PDB entry 8AV2 | X-ray diffraction, 1.75 A resolution | chains A and C

[Chain A]
Molecule: Leptin receptor
Source organism: Mus musculus
UniProt: P48356 (LEPR_MOUSE); numbering as in UniProt (aligned over 633-827)
Sequence (198 residues; row label = number of the first residue in the row):
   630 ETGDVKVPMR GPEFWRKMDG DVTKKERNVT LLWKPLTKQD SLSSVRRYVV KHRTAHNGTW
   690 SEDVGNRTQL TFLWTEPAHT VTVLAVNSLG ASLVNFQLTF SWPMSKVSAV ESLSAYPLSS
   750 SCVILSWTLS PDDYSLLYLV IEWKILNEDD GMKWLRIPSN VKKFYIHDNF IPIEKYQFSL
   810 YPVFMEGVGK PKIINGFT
Not modelled in the structure: 630-635
Construct notes: expression tag (630-632); engineered mutation Gln668 (Asn in P48356), Gln698 (Asn in P48356), Gln726 (Asn in P48356); conflict Ser672 (Cys in P48356)
Modified / non-standard residues: Cys751 (S-hydroxycysteine; CSO)
UniProt features mapped onto this chain:
  - glycosylation (N-linked (GlcNAc...) asparagine): Asn657, Asn686, Asn695
  - natural variant: Val651 (V651I: In strain: NZO)
Covalently attached groups: N-acetylglucosamine (NAG) linked to Asn657, Asn686

[Chain C]
Molecule: anti-mLEPR VHH 4-80
Source organism: Lama glama
Notes: antibody fragment or engineered binder
Sequence (141 residues; numbered 1 to 141; the number before each row is that of its first residue):
     1 ETGQVQLQES GGGLVQPGGS LRLSCAASGF TLDDYGIAWF RQAPGKEREG VSCISTSDDS
    61 TYYADSVKGR FTISRDTAKN TVYLQMNSLK PEDTAVYYCA AERAPMCYSR SYYLVDYGMD
   121 YWGKGTQVTV SSGTKHHHHH H
Not modelled in the structure: 1-3, 133-141
Disulfide bonds: Cys25-Cys99, Cys53-Cys107

[Chain A / chain C interface]
Pairs across the interface (51):
  Arg645(A) - Ser111(C)  hydrogen bond
  Met647(A) - Arg110(C)
  Met647(A) - Ser111(C)
  Asp648(A) - Arg110(C)  salt bridge
  Gly649(A) - Arg110(C)  hydrogen bond (backbone-side chain)
  Asp650(A) - Tyr63(C)
  Asp650(A) - Ala64(C)
  Asp650(A) - Asp65(C)  hydrogen bond (side chain-backbone)
  Val651(A) - Tyr62(C)  hydrophobic
  Val651(A) - Ser109(C)
  Val651(A) - Arg110(C)
  Val651(A) - Tyr112(C)
  Val651(A) - Tyr113(C)
  Val651(A) - Leu114(C)  hydrogen bond (backbone-backbone)
  Thr652(A) - Gly50(C)
  Thr652(A) - Ala64(C)
  Thr652(A) - Tyr113(C)
  Thr652(A) - Leu114(C)
  Lys653(A) - Ala64(C)
  Lys653(A) - Tyr113(C)
  Lys654(A) - Tyr113(C)
  Arg656(A) - Arg110(C)  hydrogen bond (side chain-backbone)
  Arg656(A) - Tyr112(C)  hydrogen bond (side chain-backbone)
  Arg656(A) - Tyr113(C)
  Trp731(A) - Ser111(C)
  Trp731(A) - Tyr112(C)
  Trp731(A) - Tyr113(C)  hydrophobic
  Trp731(A) - Tyr117(C)
  Pro732(A) - Tyr117(C)
  Lys735(A) - Glu102(C)  salt bridge
  Lys735(A) - Tyr112(C)
  Lys735(A) - Tyr113(C)  hydrogen bond (side chain-backbone)
  Lys735(A) - Val115(C)
  Leu775(A) - Asp58(C)
  Asn776(A) - Asp58(C)  hydrogen bond (backbone-side chain)
  Asn776(A) - Asp59(C)  hydrogen bond (side chain-backbone)
  Asn776(A) - Ser60(C)
  Gln806(A) - Ser57(C)  hydrogen bond
  Gln806(A) - Asp58(C)
  Tyr810(A) - Tyr108(C)
  Tyr810(A) - Ser109(C)
  Tyr810(A) - Ser111(C)
  Lys819(A) - Arg103(C)  hydrogen bond (side chain-backbone)
  Lys819(A) - Ala104(C)
  Lys819(A) - Pro105(C)
  Pro820(A) - Pro105(C)
  Pro820(A) - Tyr108(C)
  Ile822(A) - Ser57(C)
  Ile822(A) - Pro105(C)  hydrophobic
  Ile822(A) - Tyr108(C)  hydrophobic
  Asn824(A) - Ser57(C)  hydrogen bond
Interface residues without a listed pair, chain A (24 interface residues in all): Ser734, Lys773, Lys821
Interface residues without a listed pair, chain C (25 interface residues in all): Val51, Cys53, Gly118

[In short]
24 residues of chain A and 25 residues of chain C are in contact, with 12 hydrogen bonds and 2 salt bridges.
Polar pairs include Asp648(A)-Arg110(C), Lys735(A)-Glu102(C) and Arg645(A)-Ser111(C). Covalently linked
N-acetylglucosamine: at Asn657(A) and Asn686(A).
Chain A is Leptin receptor (Mus musculus) and chain C is anti-mLEPR VHH 4-80 (Lama glama); the structure,
Crystal structure for the FnIII module of mouse LEP-R in complex with the anti-LEP-R nanobody VHH-4.80, was
determined by X-ray diffraction, deposited together with 7Z3Q, 7Z3R, 8AVB, 8AVC, 8AVD, 8AVE and 3 further
entries.
